Entry 7SV9 (X-ray diffraction, 3.36 A resolution); this record covers chains C and A of the 4 polymer chains in the assembly.

[Chain C]
Name: L10 monobody
From: Homo sapiens
Notes: antibody fragment or engineered binder
Amino-acid sequence (91 residues; row label = number of the first residue in the row):
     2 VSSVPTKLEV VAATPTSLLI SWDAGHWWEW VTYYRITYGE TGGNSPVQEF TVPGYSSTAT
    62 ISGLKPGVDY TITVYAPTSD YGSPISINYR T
Unresolved in the structure: 2-3

[Chain A]
Name: Multidrug transporter EmrE
From: Escherichia coli (strain K12)
UniProtKB: P23895 (EMRE_ECOLI); residue numbers follow UniProt; this construct covers 1-110
Amino-acid sequence (110 residues; each row starts with the number of its first residue):
     1 MNPYIYLGGA ILAEVIGTTL MKFSNGFTRL IPSMGTIICY CASFWLLAQT LAYIPTGIAY
    61 AIWSGVGIVL ISLLSWGFFG QRLDLPAIIG MMLICAGVLI INLLSRSTPH
Unresolved in the structure: 1, 105-110
Sequence notes: engineered mutation N25 (Glu in P23895), I31 (Trp in P23895), M34 (Val in P23895)
Ligand contacts: tetraphenylphosphonium (P4P): E14, Y40, S43, F44, W63
UniProt features mapped onto this chain:
  - site: Y4 (Required for proper coupling between the substrate transport and the proton gradient), E14 (Essential for translocation and for substrate and proton binding), Y40 (Involved in substrate binding), Y60 (Involved in substrate binding), W63 (Involved in substrate binding), H110 (Important for activity)
From the paper describing this entry:
  - binding site for tetraphenylphosphonium: E14, Y60, W63
  - conformationally variable residues (side-chain flip): W63
  - mutagenesis - S43A, W63F: unchanged catalytic activity on TPA+
  - mutagenesis - S43A, W63F: unchanged catalytic activity on PheGdm+
  - mutagenesis - Y60F: abolished catalytic activity
  - specificity-determining residues: W63

[Interface between chain C and chain A]
Pairs across the interface (16):
  W28(C) with I31(A)
  W29(C) with R29(A), hydrogen bond (backbone-side chain)
  W31(C) with R29(A); L30(A), hydrogen bond (backbone-backbone); I31(A), hydrophobic
  V32(C) with T28(A); L30(A)
  T33(C) with F27(A), hydrogen bond (side chain-backbone); T28(A), hydrogen bond (backbone-backbone); R29(A); L30(A); S33(A)
  P78(C) with T28(A)
  Y82(C) with N25(A); T28(A), hydrogen bond (side chain-backbone); R29(A)
Other interface residues (no listed pair), chain C (10 interface residues in all): G55, Y56, D81

[Summary]
Chain C and chain A form an interface of 10 and 7 residues respectively, with 5 hydrogen bonds. Polar pairs
include W29(C)-R29(A), T33(C)-F27(A) and Y82(C)-T28(A). Bound to chain A: tetraphenylphosphonium. From the
paper: a binding site for tetraphenylphosphonium at E14(A), Y60(A) and W63(A); Y60F of chain A abolishes
catalytic activity; 3 substitutions were tested in all.
Chain C is L10 monobody (Homo sapiens) and chain A is Multidrug transporter EmrE (Escherichia coli (strain
K12)); the structure, Structure of EmrE-D3 mutant in complex with monobody L10 and TPP, was determined by
X-ray diffraction, deposited together with 7MGX, 7MH6, 7SSU, 7SVX, 7SZT and 7T00.
